PDB entry 3MK8 | X-ray diffraction, 2.32 A resolution | chains A and B

== Chain A ==
Molecule: Induced myeloid leukemia cell differentiation protein Mcl-1
Organism: Homo sapiens
Notes: fragment: MCL-1, residues 172-327
UniProtKB: Q07820 (MCL1_HUMAN); residues 172-327 here = UniProt positions 172-327
Amino-acid sequence (158 residues; each row starts with the number of its first residue):
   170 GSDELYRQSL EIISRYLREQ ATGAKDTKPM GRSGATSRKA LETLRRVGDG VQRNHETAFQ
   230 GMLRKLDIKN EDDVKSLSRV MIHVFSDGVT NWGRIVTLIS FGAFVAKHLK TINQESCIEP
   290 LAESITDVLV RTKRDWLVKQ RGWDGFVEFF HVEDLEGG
Unresolved in the structure: 170-171, 194-201, 321-327
Differences from the reference sequence: expression tag (170-171)
Swiss-Prot annotation at these positions:
  - motif: Ala209 to Asn223 (BH3), His252 to Ala272 (BH1), Asp304 to Phe319 (BH2)
  - cross-link (Glycyl lysine isopeptide (Lys-Gly)): Lys194 (interchain with G-Cter in ubiquitin), Lys197 (interchain with G-Cter in ubiquitin)
  - mutagenesis: Lys194 (K194R: Reduced ubiquitination), Lys197 (K197R: Reduced ubiquitination), Lys208 (K208R: No effect on ubiquitination), Lys234 (K234R: No effect on ubiquitination)

== Chain B ==
Molecule: Induced myeloid leukemia cell differentiation protein Mcl-1
Notes: fragment: MCL-1, residues 208-228
UniProtKB: Q07820 (MCL1_HUMAN); residues 4-24 here correspond to UniProt positions 208-228 (UniProt number = residue number + 204)
Amino-acid sequence (21 residues; each row starts with the number of its first residue):
     4 KALETLRRVG DGVLRNHLTA F
Unresolved in the structure: 4, 24
Differences from the reference sequence: engineered mutation Leu17 (Gln221 in Q07820), Leu21 (Glu225 in Q07820)
Modified positions: Leu17 (2-methyl-l-norleucine; MK8); Leu21 (2-methyl-l-norleucine; MK8)
Glycans and other covalent adducts: covalent link Leu17-Leu21
Swiss-Prot annotation at these positions:
  - motif: Ala5 to Asn19 (BH3)
What the authors report for this chain:
  - mutagenesis - V16F (KD, 191 nM): decreased binding to Induced myeloid leukemia cell differentiation protein Mcl-1 (chain A)
  - mutagenesis - V16F (KD, 89 nM): increased binding to BCL-XLDeltaC
  - specificity-determining residues: Val16
  - mutagenesis - E7A, R11A, N19A: unchanged binding to Induced myeloid leukemia cell differentiation protein Mcl-1 (chain A)

== Chain A / chain B interface ==
Residue-residue contacts (31; chain A residue first):
  Val220(A) - Val16(B)  hydrophobic
  His224(A) - Val12(B)
  His224(A) - Val16(B)
  Met231(A) - Leu6(B)  hydrophobic
  Met231(A) - Thr8(B)
  Met231(A) - Leu9(B)  hydrophobic
  Val249(A) - Ala5(B)  hydrophobic
  Val249(A) - Leu6(B)
  His252(A) - Ala5(B)
  His252(A) - Glu7(B)  salt bridge
  His252(A) - Arg10(B)  hydrogen bond (backbone-side chain)
  Val253(A) - Leu9(B)  hydrophobic
  Val253(A) - Arg10(B)  hydrogen bond (backbone-side chain)
  Ser255(A) - Glu7(B)
  Ser255(A) - Arg10(B)  hydrogen bond
  Asp256(A) - Arg10(B)  salt bridge
  Val258(A) - Asp14(B)
  Asn260(A) - Asp14(B)  hydrogen bond
  Asn260(A) - Leu17(B)
  Gly262(A) - Gly13(B)
  Gly262(A) - Leu17(B)
  Arg263(A) - Arg10(B)
  Arg263(A) - Gly13(B)
  Arg263(A) - Asp14(B)  salt bridge
  Thr266(A) - Leu9(B)
  Thr266(A) - Gly13(B)
  Leu267(A) - Leu9(B)  hydrophobic
  Phe318(A) - Leu17(B)
  Phe318(A) - His20(B)  hydrogen bond (backbone-side chain)
  Phe319(A) - His20(B)
  His320(A) - His20(B)
Interface residues without a listed pair, chain A (20 interface residues in all): Phe228, Val265, Phe270
Interface residues without a listed pair, chain B (13 interface residues in all): Leu21
Interface features reported in the paper:
  - pairs named by the authors: Ser255(A)-Arg10(B), Asp256(A)-Arg10(B), Asn260(A)-Asp14(B) (hydrogen bond), Arg263(A)-Asp14(B) (salt bridge)
  - interface residues, chain A: Gly262(A), Phe318(A), Phe319(A)
  - interface residues, chain B: Leu9(B), Val12(B), Gly13(B), Val16(B)
  - hot spots on chain B (mutagenesis) - L9A (10- to 100-fold), R10A (10- to 100-fold), V12A (10- to 100-fold), G13A (10- to 100-fold), V16A (10- to 100-fold): decreased binding to Induced myeloid leukemia cell differentiation protein Mcl-1 (chain A)

== In short ==
Chain A and chain B form an interface of 20 and 13 residues respectively, with 5 hydrogen bonds and 3 salt
bridges. Polar pairs include His252(A)-Glu7(B), Asp256(A)-Arg10(B) and Arg263(A)-Asp14(B). The paper describes
contacts between Ser255(A) and Arg10(B) and Asp256(A) and Arg10(B); a hydrogen bond between Asn260(A) and
Asp14(B); a salt bridge between Arg263(A) and Asp14(B). The paper reports that V16F, L9A and R10A of chain B,
among others, reduce binding to Induced myeloid leukemia cell differentiation protein Mcl-1 (chain A);
interface residues Gly262(A), Phe318(A) and Leu9(B) among others; 9 substitutions were tested in all.
Chain A is Induced myeloid leukemia cell differentiation protein Mcl-1 (Homo sapiens) and chain B is Induced
myeloid leukemia cell differentiation protein Mcl-1; the structure, The MCL-1 BH3 Helix is an Exclusive MCL-1
Inhibitor and Apoptosis Sensitizer, was determined by X-ray diffraction.
